Entry 7T0A (X-ray diffraction, 2.10 A resolution); this record covers chains A and B.

[Chain A]
Name: Protein farnesyltransferase/geranylgeranyltransferase type-1 subunit alpha
Organism: Cryptococcus neoformans var. grubii H99
UniProtKB: J9VSJ6 (J9VSJ6_CRYNH); numbering as in UniProt (aligned over 1-335)
Chain sequence (349 residues; numbered -13 to 335; the number before each row is that of its first residue; numbers below 1 keep their minus sign (Met-13 is residue -13)):
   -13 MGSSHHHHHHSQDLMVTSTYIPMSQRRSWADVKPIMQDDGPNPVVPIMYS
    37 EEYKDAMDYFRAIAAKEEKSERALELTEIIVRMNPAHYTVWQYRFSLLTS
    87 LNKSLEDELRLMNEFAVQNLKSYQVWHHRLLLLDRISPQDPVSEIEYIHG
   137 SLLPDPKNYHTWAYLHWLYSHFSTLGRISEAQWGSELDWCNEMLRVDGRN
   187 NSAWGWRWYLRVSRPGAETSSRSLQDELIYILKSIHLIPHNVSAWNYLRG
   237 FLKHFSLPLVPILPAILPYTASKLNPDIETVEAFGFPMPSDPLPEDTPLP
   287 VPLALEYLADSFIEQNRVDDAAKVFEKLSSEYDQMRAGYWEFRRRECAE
Unresolved in the structure: -13 to 4, 258-269, 335
Construct notes: expression tag (-13 to 0)
Residues lining bound ligands: 3FX ((2R)-3-(cyclohexylamino)-2-hydroxypropane-1-sulfonic acid): Phe46, Ala50, Thr75

[Chain B]
Name: Protein farnesyltransferase subunit beta
Organism: Cryptococcus neoformans var. grubii H99
Notes: EC 2.5.1.58
UniProtKB: T2BPA1 (T2BPA1_CRYNH); residues 1-520 here = UniProt positions 1-520
Chain sequence (520 residues; each row starts with the number of its first residue):
     1 MATEFTPSVYSLVSKPLPSNSRPSATLDEQAETEDLISQLFDLTADPNAL
    51 VSEHGKRYSGLRKQEHTQFLASSFFQLPGKFVSLDASRPWLVFWTVHSLD
   101 LLGVALDQGTKDRVVSTLLHFLSPKGGFGGGPANSQIPHLLPTYASVCSL
   151 AIAGNDSSTGGWKDLAAARQSIYEFFMRCKRPDGGFVVCEGGEVDVRGTY
   201 CLLVVATLLDIITPELLHNVDKFVSACQTYEGGFACASFPFPSVVPSTSA
   251 FPTSEPSCRVSMAEAHGGYTSCSLNSHFLLTSVPLPSFPLSIDANAALRW
   301 TVLQQGEPIEGGGFRGRTNKLVDGCYSWWVGGGAPVAEELVRREKSRKVK
   351 KSRIEVFEEEKEGDWEDVPPIPPIFNRVALQEFTLVAAQQDPGSTGGLRD
   401 KPGKRPDQYHTCNNLSGLSIAQHKMSHSPSTVSSNRLKFDASKGLPAVKP
   451 VAPGGGWKNEDERQNARREIWANALGWIEEEGGEIIVGGKDNRINTTTPV
   501 FNILGLRLKPFINYFYCQEN
Unresolved in the structure: 1, 244-254, 350-370, 520
Metal / ion sites: Zn2+: Asp323, Cys325, His410 (together with XMY)
Residues lining bound ligands:
  - 3FX ((2R)-3-(cyclohexylamino)-2-hydroxypropane-1-sulfonic acid), molecule 1: Tyr58, Gly489, Lys490, Asp491
  - 3FX, molecule 2: Arg62, Lys63, Gln64, Glu65
  - 3FX, molecule 3: Ser123, Pro124, Lys125, Ala133, Asn134, Ser135, Gln136, Ile137
  - XMY ((5S)-4-({1-[(4-bromophenyl)methyl]-1H-imidazol-5-yl}methyl)-5-butyl-1-[3-(trifluoromethoxy)phenyl]piperazin-2-one): Leu84, Trp90, Trp94, Leu141, Arg197, Tyr200, Cys201, His266, Gly268, Tyr269, Cys272, Asp323, Cys325, Tyr326, Trp329, Tyr409, His410

[Chain A / chain B interface]
Residue-residue contacts (158):
  Met22(A) with Asn134(B), hydrogen bond (backbone-side chain)
  Gln23(A) with Arg88(B); Pro132(B)
  Asp24(A) with His120(B); Pro132(B); Asn134(B), hydrogen bond (backbone-side chain)
  Asp25(A) with Arg88(B), salt bridge; Phe121(B); Pro132(B)
  Gly26(A) with His120(B)
  Asn28(A) with Arg113(B), hydrogen bond (backbone-side chain)
  Pro29(A) with Arg88(B); Arg113(B), hydrogen bond (backbone-side chain); Thr117(B)
  Val30(A) with Phe74(B), hydrophobic; Arg88(B), hydrogen bond (backbone-side chain); Arg113(B); Val114(B), hydrophobic; Thr117(B), hydrogen bond (backbone-side chain)
  Val31(A) with Phe74(B), hydrogen bond (backbone-backbone); Arg88(B), hydrogen bond (backbone-side chain); Leu91(B), hydrophobic; Val92(B), hydrophobic
  Pro32(A) with Phe75(B); Gln76(B); Leu77(B), hydrogen bond (backbone-backbone); Arg88(B)
  Ile33(A) with Leu77(B); Pro78(B); Phe81(B); Asp85(B)
  Met34(A) with Gln76(B); Leu77(B), hydrogen bond (backbone-backbone); Gly79(B), hydrogen bond (backbone-backbone)
  Tyr35(A) with Asp85(B), hydrogen bond
  Tyr39(A) with Val82(B); Asp85(B), hydrogen bond
  Arg47(A) with Asn134(B); Ser135(B), hydrogen bond
  Met69(A) with Val82(B)
  Asn70(A) with Val82(B), hydrogen bond (side chain-backbone); Ser83(B); Asp85(B)
  Ala72(A) with Ser83(B); Ala86(B)
  His73(A) with Gln136(B)
  Tyr74(A) with Ala86(B), hydrophobic; Gly129(B); Gly130(B), hydrogen bond (side chain-backbone); Gln136(B); Ile137(B), hydrogen bond (side chain-backbone); His139(B); Cys189(B), hydrophobic
  Thr75(A) with Ser135(B); Gln136(B); Ile137(B), hydrogen bond (side chain-backbone)
  Gln78(A) with Glu190(B)
  Tyr109(A) with Glu193(B); Arg197(B); Tyr269(B), hydrogen bond
  His113(A) with Gly191(B), hydrogen bond (side chain-backbone); Gly192(B), hydrogen bond (side chain-backbone); Glu193(B)
  Leu117(A) with Gly191(B)
  Lys143(A) with Thr26(B), hydrogen bond; Arg317(B), hydrogen bond (backbone-side chain); Asn319(B), hydrogen bond (side chain-backbone); Lys320(B)
  Tyr145(A) with Ala235(B); Cys236(B), hydrogen bond (side chain-backbone); Ala263(B); Glu264(B), hydrogen bond (side chain-backbone); His266(B); Tyr269(B), hydrophobic; Arg317(B)
  Ala149(A) with Met262(B)
  His152(A) with Met262(B), hydrogen bond (side chain-backbone)
  Trp153(A) with Met262(B), hydrophobic
  Ser156(A) with Phe239(B); Phe241(B)
  His157(A) with Phe239(B)
  Ser159(A) with Phe241(B)
  Thr160(A) with Phe239(B); Phe241(B); Pro242(B)
  Asp183(A) with Ser24(B), hydrogen bond; Ala25(B); Thr26(B), hydrogen bond
  Arg185(A) with Ser19(B), hydrogen bond (side chain-backbone); Arg22(B), hydrogen bond (side chain-backbone); Ser24(B), hydrogen bond; Thr26(B); Leu27(B); Asn319(B), hydrogen bond (backbone-side chain)
  Asn187(A) with Glu231(B), hydrogen bond; Glu264(B), hydrogen bond; Thr318(B)
  Ser188(A) with Glu264(B), hydrogen bond; Arg317(B)
  Trp190(A) with Tyr230(B)
  Gly191(A) with Tyr230(B)
  Trp194(A) with Tyr230(B), hydrophobic
  Tyr195(A) with Phe241(B); Val260(B), hydrophobic
  Ser199(A) with Val260(B)
  Pro201(A) with Phe241(B); Cys258(B), hydrophobic
  Leu223(A) with Arg22(B)
  Ile224(A) with Asn20(B)
  Pro225(A) with Asn20(B)
  His226(A) with Pro18(B); Asn20(B), hydrogen bond
  Asn227(A) with Asn319(B), hydrogen bond
  Val228(A) with Thr318(B)
  Ser229(A) with Thr318(B); Asn319(B), hydrogen bond
  Asn232(A) with Tyr230(B); Glu231(B), hydrogen bond; Arg299(B), hydrogen bond; Thr318(B)
  Tyr233(A) with Tyr230(B), hydrophobic
  Gly236(A) with Tyr230(B)
  Lys239(A) with Asp293(B), salt bridge
  Pro280(A) with Asn20(B)
  Glu281(A) with Asn20(B); Ser21(B), hydrogen bond (backbone-side chain)
  Asp282(A) with Pro18(B); Ser19(B), hydrogen bond; Asn20(B), hydrogen bond (backbone-backbone)
  Thr283(A) with Asn20(B), hydrogen bond
  Pro284(A) with Pro18(B), hydrophobic
  Glu292(A) with Arg299(B), salt bridge
  Ser315(A) with Phe5(B)
  Gln320(A) with Pro7(B); Leu12(B)
  Met321(A) with Gln305(B); Gly306(B); Glu307(B); Pro308(B); Asn376(B), hydrogen bond; Ala379(B), hydrophobic
  Arg322(A) with Val302(B), hydrogen bond (side chain-backbone); Leu303(B); Gln305(B), hydrogen bond (side chain-backbone); Glu307(B), salt bridge
  Ala323(A) with Phe5(B)
  Gly324(A) with Phe5(B), hydrogen bond (backbone-backbone); Pro372(B); Pro373(B)
  Tyr325(A) with Arg299(B); Val302(B), hydrophobic; Pro373(B); Ile374(B)
  Glu327(A) with Phe5(B); Pro372(B)
  Arg331(A) with Ile371(B); Pro372(B)
  Glu332(A) with Lys345(B), salt bridge
Other interface residues (no listed pair), chain A (80 interface residues in all): Ile21, Phe46, Trp148, Val182, Asn186, Arg235, Leu289, Asp319, Phe328
Other interface residues (no listed pair), chain B (89 interface residues in all): Val9, Pro23, Ser73, Leu84, Pro138, Pro142, Ser261, Ala296, Leu298, Gly312, Val341

[Summary]
80 residues of chain A and 89 residues of chain B are in contact, with 49 hydrogen bonds and 5 salt bridges.
Polar contacts include Asp25(A)-Arg88(B), Lys239(A)-Asp293(B) and Glu292(A)-Arg299(B). One compound 3FX
molecule is bound between chain A and chain B.
Here chain A is Protein farnesyltransferase/geranylgeranyltransferase type-1 subunit alpha and chain B is
Protein farnesyltransferase subunit beta, both from Cryptococcus neoformans var. grubii H99. Entry 7T0A
(Cryptococcus neoformans protein farnesyltransferase co-crystallized with FPP and inhibitor 2f) was determined
by X-ray diffraction together with 7T08, 7T09, 7T0B, 7T0C, 7T0D and 7T0E from the same study.
